Entry 1UPM (X-ray diffraction, 2.30 A resolution); this record covers chains E and K of the 16 polymer chains in the assembly.

# Chain E (and K)
Protein: Ribulose bisphosphate carboxylase large chain
Organism: Spinacia oleracea
Notes: EC 4.1.1.39; chain K of this document is another copy of the same molecule, construct and numbering; everything in this record applies to it too
UniProtKB: P00875 (RBL_SPIOL); residues 1-475 here = UniProt positions 1-475
Sequence (475 residues; each row starts with the number of its first residue):
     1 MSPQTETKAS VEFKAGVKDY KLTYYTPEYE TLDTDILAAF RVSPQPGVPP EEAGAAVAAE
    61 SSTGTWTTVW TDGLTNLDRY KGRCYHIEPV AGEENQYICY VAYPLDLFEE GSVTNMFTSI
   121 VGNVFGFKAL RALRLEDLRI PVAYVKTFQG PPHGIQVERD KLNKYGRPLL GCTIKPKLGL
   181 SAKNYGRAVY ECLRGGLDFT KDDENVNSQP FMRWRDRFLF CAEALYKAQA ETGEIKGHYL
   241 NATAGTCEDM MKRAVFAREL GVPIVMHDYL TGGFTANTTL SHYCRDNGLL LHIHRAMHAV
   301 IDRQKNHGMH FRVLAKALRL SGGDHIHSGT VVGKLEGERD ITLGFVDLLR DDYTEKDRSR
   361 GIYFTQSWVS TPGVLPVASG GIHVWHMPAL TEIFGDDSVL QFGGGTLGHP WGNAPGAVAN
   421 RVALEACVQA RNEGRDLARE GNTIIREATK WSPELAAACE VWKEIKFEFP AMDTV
Disordered / not traced: 1-8
Modified / non-standard residues: Lys201 (lysine nz-carboxylic acid; KCX)
Metal / ion sites: Ca2+: Lys201, Asp203, Glu204 (together with 2-carboxyarabinitol-1,5-diphosphate)
Small-molecule neighbours:
  - 2-carboxyarabinitol-1,5-diphosphate (CAP), molecule 1: Glu60, Thr65, Trp66, Asn123
  - 2-carboxyarabinitol-1,5-diphosphate (CAP), molecule 2: Thr173, Lys175, Lys177, Lys201, Asp203, Glu204, His294, Arg295, His298, His327, Gly329, Lys334, Leu335, Ser379, Gly380, Gly381, Gln401, Phe402, Gly403, Gly404
UniProt features mapped onto this chain:
  - active site (Proton acceptor): Lys175, His294
  - binding site (substrate): Thr65, Asn123, Thr173, Lys177, Glu204, His294, Arg295, His327, Lys334, Ser379, Gly381, Gly403, Gly404
  - binding site (Mg(2+)): Lys201, Asp203, Glu204
  - site: Lys14 (Not N6-methylated), Lys334 (Transition state stabilizer)
  - modified residue: Pro3 (N-acetylproline), Lys201 (N6-carboxylysine)

# Interface between chain E and chain K
Pairs across the interface - 18 pairs, chain E then chain K:
  Ser181(E) with Gln156(K)
  Lys183(E) with Asp160(K); Asn163(K); Tyr165(K), hydrogen bond
  Pro210(E) with Lys146(K); Ser370(K)
  Arg213(E) with Arg285(K)
  Arg215(E) with Arg258(K); Arg285(K); Asp286(K), hydrogen bond (side chain-backbone); Asn287(K), hydrogen bond (side chain-backbone); Gly288(K)
  Asp216(E) with His153(K), salt bridge; Val157(K); Lys161(K), salt bridge
  Phe220(E) with Asp160(K); Lys161(K)
  Glu259(E) with Arg258(K), salt bridge
Also at the interface, not in a pair above, chain E (9 interface residues in all): Leu219

# In short
The interface between chain E and chain K involves 9 residues on one side and 14 on the other, with 3 hydrogen
bonds and 3 salt bridges. Among the polar pairs are Asp216(E)-His153(K), Asp216(E)-Lys161(K) and
Glu259(E)-Arg258(K). Bound to chain E: 2-carboxyarabinitol-1,5-diphosphate.
Both chains are Ribulose bisphosphate carboxylase large chain (Spinacia oleracea). Entry 1UPM (Activated
spinach rubisco complexed with 2-carboxyarabinitol 2 bisphosphat and CA2+) was determined by X-ray diffraction
together with 1UPP from the same study.
